9GUX - chains A and O of the 31 polymer chains in the assembly; structure by electron microscopy, 3.30 A resolution.

# Chain A
Molecule: 16S ribosomal RNA
From: Escherichia coli K-12
Sequence (1542 nucleotides; each row starts with the number of its first residue):
     1 AAAUUGAAGAGUUUGAUCAUGGCUCAGAUUGAACGCUGGCGGCAGGCCUA
    51 ACACAUGCAAGUCGAACGGUAACAGGAAGAAGCUUGCUUCUUUGCUGACG
   101 AGUGGCGGACGGGUGAGUAAUGUCUGGGAAACUGCCUGAUGGAGGGGGAU
   151 AACUACUGGAAACGGUAGCUAAUACCGCAUAACGUCGCAAGACCAAAGAG
   201 GGGUACCUUCGGGCCUCUUGCCAUCGGAUGUGCCCAGAUGGGAUUAGCUA
   251 GUAGGUGGGGUAACGGCUCACCUAGGCGACGAUCCCUAGCUGGUCUGAGA
   301 GGAUGACCAGCCACACUGGAACUGAGACACGGUCCAGACUCCUACGGGAG
   351 GCAGCAGUGGGGAAUAUUGCACAAUGGGCGCAAGCCUGAUGCAGCCAUGC
   401 CGCGUGUAUGAAGAAGGCCUUCGGGUUGUAAAGUACUUUCAGCGGGGAGG
   451 AAGGGAGUAAAGUUAAUACCUUUGCUCAUUGACGUUACCCGCAGAAGAAG
   501 CACCGGCUAACUCCGUGCCAGCAGCCXCGGUAAUACGGAGGGUGCAAGCG
   551 UUAAUCGGAAUUACUGGGCGUAAAGCGCACGCAGGCGGUUUGUUAAGUCA
   601 GAUGUGAAAUCCCCGGGCUCAACCUGGGAACUGCAUCUGAUACUGGCAAG
   651 CUUGAGUCUCGUAGAGGGGGGUAGAAUUCCAGGUGUAGCGGUGAAAUGCG
   701 UAGAGAUCUGGAGGAAUACCGGUGGCGAAGGCGGCCCCCUGGACGAAGAC
   751 UGACGCUCAGGUGCGAAAGCGUGGGGAGCAAACAGGAUUAGAUACCCUGG
   801 UAGUCCACGCCGUAAACGAUGUCGACUUGGAGGUUGUGCCCUUGAGGCGU
   851 GGCUUCCGGAGCUAACGCGUUAAGUCGACCGCCUGGGGAGUACGGCCGCA
   901 AGGUUAAAACUCAAAUGAAUUGACGGGGGCCCGCACAAGCGGUGGAGCAU
   951 GUGGUUUAAUUCGAUGXAACGCGAAGAACCUUACCUGGUCUUGACAUCCA
  1001 CGGAAGUUUUCAGAGAUGAGAAUGUGCCUUCGGGAACCGUGAGACAGGUG
  1051 CUGCAUGGCUGUCGUCAGCUCGUGUUGUGAAAUGUUGGGUUAAGUCCCGC
  1101 AACGAGCGCAACCCUUAUCCUUUGUUGCCAGCGGUCCGGCCGGGAACUCA
  1151 AAGGAGACUGCCAGUGAUAAACUGGAGGAAGGUGGGGAUGACGUCAAGUC
  1201 AUCAUGGCCCUUACGACCAGGGCUACACACGUGCUACAAUGGCGCAUACA
  1251 AAGAGAAGCGACCUCGCGAGAGCAAGCGGACCUCAUAAAGUGCGUCGUAG
  1301 UCCGGAUUGGAGUCUGCAACUCGACUCCAUGAAGUCGGAAUCGCUAGUAA
  1351 UCGUGGAUCAGAAUGCCACGGUGAAUACGUUCCCGGGCCUUGUACACACC
  1401 GCCCGUCACACCAUGGGAGUGGGUUGCAAAAGAAGUAGGUAGCUUAACCU
  1451 UCGGGAGGGCGCUUACCACUUUGUGAUUCAUGACUGGGGUGAAGUCGUAA
  1501 CAAGGUAACCGUAGGGGAACCUGCGGUUGGAUCACCUCCUUA
Unresolved in the structure: 1436-1465
Modified / non-standard residues: PSU (pseudouridine-5'-monophosphate) at position 516, G7M (N7-methyl-guanosine-5'-monophosphate) at position 527, 2MG (2N-methylguanosine-5'-monophosphate) at position 966, 5MC (5-methylcytidine-5'-monophosphate) at position 967, 2MG (2N-methylguanosine-5'-monophosphate) at position 1207, 2MG (2N-methylguanosine-5'-monophosphate) at position 1516, MA6 (6N-dimethyladenosine-5'-monophoshate) at position 1518, MA6 (6N-dimethyladenosine-5'-monophoshate) at position 1519
Bound ions: Mg2+ site 1 near G21 (its only coordinating residue here); Mg2+ site 2 near C48 (its only coordinating residue here); Mg2+ site 3 near A53 (its only coordinating residue here); Mg2+ site 4 near A59 (its only coordinating residue here); Mg2+ site 5 near G100 (its only coordinating residue here); Mg2+ site 6 near G104 (its only coordinating residue here); Mg2+ site 7: A109, G331; Mg2+ site 8 near G111 (its only coordinating residue here); Mg2+ site 9: G115, G289; Mg2+ site 10: A116, G117, G289; Mg2+ site 11 near G145 (its only coordinating residue here); Mg2+ site 12 near A171 (its only coordinating residue here); 70 more Mg2+ sites not listed

# Chain O
Name: 30S ribosomal protein S14
From: Escherichia coli K-12
UniProt: P0AG59 (RS14_ECOLI); numbering as in UniProt (aligned over 1-101)
Amino-acid sequence (101 residues; each row starts with the number of its first residue):
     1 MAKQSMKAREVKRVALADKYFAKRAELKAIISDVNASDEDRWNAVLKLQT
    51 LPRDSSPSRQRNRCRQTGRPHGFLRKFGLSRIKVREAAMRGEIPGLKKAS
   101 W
Unresolved in the structure: 1

# How chain A and chain O interact
Pairs across the interface (70; chain A residue first):
  G973(A) - Arg69(O)  hydrogen bond to the sugar
  G973(A) - Arg81(O)  hydrogen bond to the phosphate
  A974(A) - Arg69(O)  salt bridge to the phosphate
  A974(A) - His71(O)  hydrogen bond to the sugar
  A974(A) - Arg81(O)  salt bridge to the phosphate
  A975(A) - Gly72(O)  sugar contact
  G976(A) - Arg61(O)  salt bridge to the phosphate
  G976(A) - His71(O)  salt bridge to the phosphate
  G976(A) - Gly72(O)  phosphate contact
  A977(A) - Arg61(O)  salt bridge to the phosphate
  A977(A) - His71(O)  phosphate contact
  C979(A) - Arg59(O)  hydrogen bond to the base
  C980(A) - Arg13(O)  hydrogen bond to the phosphate
  C980(A) - Arg59(O)  hydrogen bond to the sugar
  U981(A) - Met6(O)  phosphate contact
  U981(A) - Arg9(O)  salt bridge to the phosphate
  U981(A) - Arg13(O)  salt bridge to the phosphate
  U981(A) - Arg61(O)  hydrogen bond to the sugar
  U981(A) - Arg63(O)  hydrogen bond to the phosphate
  U982(A) - Met6(O)  sugar contact
  U982(A) - Arg63(O)  salt bridge to the phosphate
  A983(A) - Arg9(O)  salt bridge to the phosphate
  A994(A) - Ser5(O)  base contact
  A994(A) - Ala8(O)  sugar contact
  C995(A) - Ala8(O)  sugar contact
  U1007(A) - Lys19(O)  salt bridge to the phosphate
  G1047(A) - Gln4(O)  phosphate contact
  G1048(A) - Lys3(O)  phosphate contact
  G1048(A) - Gln4(O)  hydrogen bond to the phosphate
  U1049(A) - Ala2(O)  base contact
  U1049(A) - Lys3(O)  phosphate contact
  C1059(A) - Arg85(O)  hydrogen bond to the phosphate
  U1060(A) - Arg85(O)  salt bridge to the phosphate
  C1114(A) - Ser100(O)  hydrogen bond to the sugar
  U1115(A) - Trp101(O)  hydrogen bond to the sugar
  G1186(A) - Trp101(O)  hydrogen bond to the base
  G1187(A) - Ser100(O)  sugar contact
  A1188(A) - Lys98(O)  sugar contact
  A1188(A) - Ser100(O)  hydrogen bond to the sugar
  U1202(A) - Thr67(O)  hydrogen bond to the sugar
  U1202(A) - Arg69(O)  hydrogen bond to the sugar
  U1202(A) - Ile82(O)  base contact
  U1202(A) - Lys83(O)  hydrogen bond to the base
  C1203(A) - Ala2(O)  phosphate contact
  A1216(A) - Lys3(O)  salt bridge to the phosphate
  A1216(A) - Ser5(O)  hydrogen bond to the phosphate
  C1217(A) - Ser5(O)  phosphate contact
  C1217(A) - Arg9(O)  salt bridge to the phosphate
  C1218(A) - Lys12(O)  salt bridge to the phosphate
  A1219(A) - Arg53(O)  phosphate contact
  A1219(A) - Arg59(O)  salt bridge to the phosphate
  G1220(A) - Arg53(O)  salt bridge to the phosphate
  A1257(A) - Phe21(O)  stacking on the base
  G1316(A) - Ser56(O)  phosphate contact
  G1316(A) - Ser58(O)  sugar contact
  C1317(A) - Arg24(O)  hydrogen bond to the sugar
  C1317(A) - Lys28(O)  salt bridge to the phosphate
  C1317(A) - Arg53(O)  hydrogen bond to the base
  C1317(A) - Ser56(O)  hydrogen bond to the phosphate
  C1317(A) - Arg59(O)  base contact
  A1357(A) - Leu74(O)  sugar contact
  U1358(A) - Phe73(O)  sugar contact
  U1358(A) - Leu74(O)  phosphate contact
  U1358(A) - Arg75(O)  hydrogen bond to the phosphate
  C1359(A) - Asn62(O)  phosphate contact
  C1359(A) - Arg75(O)  salt bridge to the phosphate
  A1360(A) - Ser58(O)  base contact
  A1360(A) - Arg75(O)  salt bridge to the phosphate
  A1368(A) - Trp101(O)  phosphate contact
  C1369(A) - Trp101(O)  hydrogen bond to the phosphate
Interface residues without a listed pair, chain A (41 interface residues in all): U1008, U1189
Interface residues without a listed pair, chain O (40 interface residues in all): Leu48, Gln49, Asp54, Pro57, Pro70, Glu86

# Summary
Chain A and chain O form an interface of 41 and 40 residues respectively; the contacts include 23 hydrogen
bonds, 19 salt bridges and 1 aromatic stacking contact. Polar contacts include C979(A)-Arg59(O),
G1186(A)-Trp101(O) and U1202(A)-Lys83(O). A109(A) and G331(A) form the Mg2+ site 7.
Chain A is 16S ribosomal RNA and chain O is 30S ribosomal protein S14, both from Escherichia coli K-12; the
structure, 30S-TEC (TEC in expressome position) Inactive state 1, was determined by electron microscopy (same
publication as 9GUP, 9GUQ, 9GUR, 9GUS, 9GUT, 9GUU, 9GUV and 9GUW).
